Entry 7XQY (X-ray diffraction, 2.35 A resolution); this record covers chains B and C of the 6 polymer chains in the assembly.

[Chain B]
Name: Tubulin beta chain
Organism: Sus scrofa
UniProtKB: A0A287AGU7 (A0A287AGU7_PIG); residues 1-445 here = UniProt positions 1-445
Amino-acid sequence (445 residues; each row starts with the number of its first residue):
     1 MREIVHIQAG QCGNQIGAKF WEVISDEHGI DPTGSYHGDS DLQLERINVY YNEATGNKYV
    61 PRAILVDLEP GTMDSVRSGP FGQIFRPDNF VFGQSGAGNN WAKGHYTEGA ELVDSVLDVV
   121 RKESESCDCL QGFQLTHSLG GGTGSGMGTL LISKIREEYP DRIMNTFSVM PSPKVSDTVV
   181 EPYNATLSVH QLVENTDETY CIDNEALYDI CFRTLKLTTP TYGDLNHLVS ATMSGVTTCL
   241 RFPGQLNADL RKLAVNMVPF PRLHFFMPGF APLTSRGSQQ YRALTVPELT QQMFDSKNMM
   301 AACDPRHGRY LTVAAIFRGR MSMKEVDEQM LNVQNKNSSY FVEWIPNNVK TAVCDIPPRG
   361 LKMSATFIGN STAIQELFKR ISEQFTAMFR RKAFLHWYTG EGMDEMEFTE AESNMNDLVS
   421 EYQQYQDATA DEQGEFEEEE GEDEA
Not modelled in the structure: 1, 277-279, 429-445
Ion coordination: Mg2+: Q11 (together with GDP)
Small-molecule neighbours:
  - GDP (guanosine-5'-diphosphate): G10, Q11, C12, Q15, I16, D67, N99, S138, G140, G141, G142, T143, G144, V169, P171, V175, D177, E181, N204, L207, Y222, L225, N226
  - GX5 (2-chloranyl-N-(4-methoxyphenyl)-N-methyl-pyrido[3,2-d]pyrimidin-4-amine): C239, L240, L246, A248, D249, K252, L253, N256, M257, T312, V313, A314, A315, I316, N348, V349, K350, T351, A352

[Chain C]
Name: Tubulin alpha-1B chain
Organism: Sus scrofa
UniProtKB: Q2XVP4 (TBA1B_PIG); residues 1-450 here = UniProt positions 1-450
Amino-acid sequence (450 residues; row label = number of the first residue in the row):
     1 MRECISIHVG QAGVQIGNAC WELYCLEHGI QPDGQMPSDK TIGGGDDSFN TFFSETGAGK
    61 HVPRAVFVDL EPTVIDEVRT GTYRQLFHPE QLITGKEDAA NNYARGHYTI GKEIIDLVLD
   121 RIRKLADQCT GLQGFLVFHS FGGGTGSGFT SLLMERLSVD YGKKSKLEFS IYPAPQVSTA
   181 VVEPYNSILT THTTLEHSDC AFMVDNEAIY DICRRNLDIE RPTYTNLNRL ISQIVSSITA
   241 SLRFDGALNV DLTEFQTNLV PYPRIHFPLA TYAPVISAEK AYHEQLSVAE ITNACFEPAN
   301 QMVKCDPRHG KYMACCLLYR GDVVPKDVNA AIATIKTKRS IQFVDWCPTG FKVGINYQPP
   361 TVVPGGDLAK VQRAVCMLSN TTAIAEAWAR LDHKFDLMYA KRAFVHWYVG EGMEEGEFSE
   421 AREDMAALEK DYEEVGVDSV EGEGEEEGEE
Not modelled in the structure: 441-450
UniProt features mapped onto this chain:
  - motif: M1 to C4 (MREC motif)
  - active site: E254
  - binding site (GTP): G10, Q11, A12, Q15, E71, A99, S140, G143, G144, T145, G146, T179, E183, N206, Y224, N228, L252
  - binding site (Mg(2+)): E71
  - modified residue: K40 (N6,N6,N6-trimethyllysine), S48 (Phosphoserine), S232 (Phosphoserine), Y282 (3'-nitrotyrosine), R339 (Omega-N-methylarginine), S439 (Phosphoserine), E443 (5-glutamyl polyglutamate), E445 (5-glutamyl polyglutamate)
  - cross-link (Glycyl lysine isopeptide (Lys-Gly)): K326 (interchain with G-Cter in ubiquitin), K370 (interchain with G-Cter in ubiquitin)
Ion coordination: Ca2+: D39, T41, G44, E55
Small-molecule neighbours:
  - GTP (guanosine-5'-triphosphate): G10, Q11, A12, Q15, I16, D69, D98, A99, A100, N101, N102, S140, G142, G143, G144, T145, G146, I171, P173, V177, S178, T179, E183, N206, Y224, L227, N228, I231
  - GX5 (2-chloranyl-N-(4-methoxyphenyl)-N-methyl-pyrido[3,2-d]pyrimidin-4-amine): T179, A180, V181

[Interface between chain B and chain C]
Residue-residue contacts (35; chain B residue first):
  N99(B) - E254(C)  hydrogen bond
  D177(B) - K352(C)  hydrogen bond (backbone-side chain)
  T178(B) - E254(C)
  T178(B) - N258(C)
  V179(B) - N258(C)  hydrogen bond (backbone-side chain)
  V179(B) - P348(C)  hydrophobic
  V180(B) - T257(C)
  T219(B) - K326(C)
  T219(B) - N329(C)
  A387(B) - W346(C)
  M388(B) - W346(C)
  R390(B) - D345(C)  salt bridge
  R390(B) - S439(C)  hydrogen bond
  R391(B) - Y262(C)  hydrogen bond (backbone-side chain)
  R391(B) - W346(C)
  R391(B) - E434(C)  hydrogen bond (side chain-backbone)
  R391(B) - V435(C)
  R391(B) - V437(C)  hydrogen bond (side chain-backbone)
  R391(B) - D438(C)
  R391(B) - S439(C)  hydrogen bond
  K392(B) - Y262(C)
  A393(B) - P261(C)
  A393(B) - Y262(C)
  A393(B) - W346(C)  hydrophobic
  F394(B) - T257(C)
  F394(B) - N258(C)
  F394(B) - V260(C)
  F394(B) - P261(C)  hydrogen bond (backbone-backbone)
  H396(B) - V260(C)  hydrogen bond (side chain-backbone)
  H396(B) - P261(C)
  H396(B) - Y262(C)
  H396(B) - P263(C)
  W397(B) - Q256(C)
  W397(B) - T257(C)  hydrogen bond (side chain-backbone)
  W397(B) - V260(C)
Interface residues without a listed pair, chain B (18 interface residues in all): Q94, G98, L395
Interface residues without a listed pair, chain C (22 interface residues in all): R2, P325, C347

[Overview]
18 residues of chain B face 22 of chain C across their interface, with 11 hydrogen bonds and 1 salt bridge.
Polar contacts include R390(B)-D345(C), N99(B)-E254(C) and D177(B)-K352(C). Bound to chain B: GDP and compound
GX5. Bound to chain C: GTP and compound GX5.
Chain B is Tubulin beta chain and chain C is Tubulin alpha-1B chain, both from Sus scrofa; the structure,
Crystal structure of T2R-TTL-15 complex, was determined by X-ray diffraction.
